PDB entry 3PCB | X-ray diffraction, 2.19 A resolution | chains M and N of the 12 polymer chains in the assembly

Chain M (and N):
Name: Protocatechuate 3,4-dioxygenase beta chain
Source organism: Pseudomonas putida
Notes: EC 1.13.11.3; chain N of this document is another copy of the same molecule, construct and numbering; everything in this record applies to it too
Reference sequence: P00437 (PCXB_PSEPU); residues 301-538 here correspond to UniProt positions 2-239 (UniProt number = residue number - 299)
Chain sequence (238 residues; each row starts with the number of its first residue):
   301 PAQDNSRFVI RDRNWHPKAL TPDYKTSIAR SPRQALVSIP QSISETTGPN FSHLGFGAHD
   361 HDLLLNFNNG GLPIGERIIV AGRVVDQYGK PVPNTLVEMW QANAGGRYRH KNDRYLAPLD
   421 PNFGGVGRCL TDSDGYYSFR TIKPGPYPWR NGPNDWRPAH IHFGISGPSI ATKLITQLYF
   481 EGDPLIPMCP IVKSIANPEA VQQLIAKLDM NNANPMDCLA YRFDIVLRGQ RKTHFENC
Disordered / not traced: 368-370, 537-538
Modified residues: Cys429 (s,S-(2-hydroxyethyl)thiocysteine; CME)

Interface between chain M and chain N:
Residue-residue contacts (12):
  Asp323(M) - Asn314(N)
  Asp323(M) - Lys318(N)  salt bridge
  Lys325(M) - Ala335(N)
  Lys325(M) - Leu336(N)  hydrogen bond (side chain-backbone)
  Lys325(M) - Ser338(N)  hydrogen bond
  Ile328(M) - Arg333(N)
  Ile328(M) - Ala335(N)  hydrophobic
  Asn451(M) - Ser338(N)  hydrogen bond (backbone-side chain)
  Gly452(M) - Ser338(N)
  Pro453(M) - Ile310(N)
  Pro453(M) - Ser338(N)
  Asn454(M) - Ile310(N)

Summary:
The chain M/chain N interface involves 7 residues from each chain, with 3 hydrogen bonds and 1 salt bridge.
Among the polar pairs are Asp323(M)-Lys318(N), Lys325(M)-Leu336(N) and Lys325(M)-Ser338(N).
Both chains are Protocatechuate 3,4-dioxygenase beta chain (Pseudomonas putida). Entry 3PCB (Structure of
protocatechuate 3,4-dioxygenase complexed with 3-hydroxybenzoate) was determined by X-ray diffraction (same
publication as 3PCC, 3PCE, 3PCF, 3PCG, 3PCH and 3PCI).
